Entry 9UDF (electron microscopy, 2.93 A resolution); this record covers chains A and B of the 6 polymer chains in the assembly.

== Chain A ==
Protein: Na(+)-translocating NADH-quinone reductase subunit A
From: Vibrio cholerae O395
Notes: EC 7.2.1.1
UniProtKB: A5F5X1 (NQRA_VIBC3); residues 1-446 here = UniProt positions 1-446
Sequence (446 residues; row label = number of the first residue in the row):
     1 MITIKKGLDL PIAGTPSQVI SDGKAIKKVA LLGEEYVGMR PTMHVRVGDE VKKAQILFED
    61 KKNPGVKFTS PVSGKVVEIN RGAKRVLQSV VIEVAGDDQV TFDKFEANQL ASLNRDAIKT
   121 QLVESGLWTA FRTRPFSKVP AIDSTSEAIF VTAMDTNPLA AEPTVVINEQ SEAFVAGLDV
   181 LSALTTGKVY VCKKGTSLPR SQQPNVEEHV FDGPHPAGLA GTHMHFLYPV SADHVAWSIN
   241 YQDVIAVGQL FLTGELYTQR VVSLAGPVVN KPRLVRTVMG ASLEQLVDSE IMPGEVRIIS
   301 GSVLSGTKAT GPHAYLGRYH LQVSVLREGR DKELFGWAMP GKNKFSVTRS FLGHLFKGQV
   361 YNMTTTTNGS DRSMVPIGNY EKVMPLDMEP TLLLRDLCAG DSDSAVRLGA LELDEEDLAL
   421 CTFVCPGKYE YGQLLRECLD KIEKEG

== Chain B ==
Protein: Na(+)-translocating NADH-quinone reductase subunit B
From: Vibrio cholerae O395
Notes: EC 7.2.1.1
UniProtKB: A5F5X0 (NQRB_VIBC3); numbering as in UniProt (aligned over 1-415)
Sequence (415 residues; numbered 1 to 415; the number before each row is that of its first residue):
     1 MGLKKFLEDI EHHFEPGGKH EKWFALYEAA ATLFYTPGLV TKRSSHVRDS VDLKRIMIMV
    61 WLAVFPAMFW GMYNAGGQAI AALNHLYSGD QLAAIVAGNW HYWLTEMLGG TMSSDAGWGS
   121 KMLLGATYFL PIYATVFIVG AFWEVLFCMV RKHEVNEGFF VTSILFALIV PPTLPLWQAA
   181 LGITFGVVVA KEVFGGTGRN FLNPALAGRA FLFFAYPAQI SGDLVWTAAD GYSGATALSQ
   241 WAQGGAGALI NNATGQTITW MDAFIGNIPG SIGEVSTLAL MIGAAFIVYM GIASWRIIGG
   301 VMIGMILLST LFNVIGSDTN AMFNMPWHWH LVLGGFAFGM FFMATDPVSA SFTNSGKWAY
   361 GILIGVMCVL IRVVNPAYPE GMMLAILFAN LFAPLFDHVV VERNIKRRLA RYGKQ
Disordered / not traced: 1, 414-415
Sequence notes: engineered mutation A141 (Gly in A5F5X0)
Residues lining bound ligands:
  - FMN (flavin mononucleotide), molecule 1: I169, L206, R209, F213, W226, T236, A237, L238, S239, G270, S271, E274, G334, G335, F338, G339, M343, P379, E380, G381, M382, M383, L384
  - FMN, molecule 2: F213, F214, P217, S221, G222, A377, Y378, P379
  - Korormicin (IQT): L26, L33, K54, M57, I58, F137, A141, E144, V145, V155, N156, E157, G158, F159, F160
  - riboflavin (RBF): I56, M57, V60, G158, V161, T162, L165, K191, G196, T197, G198, R199, N200, L202, N203, P204, A205, I292, F342, M343, T345, D346, P347, V348, S349
Swiss-Prot annotation at these positions:
  - modified residue: T236 (FMN phosphoryl threonine)
  - mutagenesis: F185 (F185A: Decreases riboflavin content), W226 (W226L: Decreases riboflavin content)
Reported in the primary citation:
  - mutagenesis - G141A (160-fold): decreased binding to Korormicin (citing earlier work)
  - mutagenesis - G141A: decreased binding to korormicin A (citing earlier work)

== How chain A and chain B interact ==
Residue-residue contacts - 120 pairs, chain A then chain B:
  H225(A) - G413(B)
  Y228(A) - R411(B)
  P229(A) - R411(B)  hydrogen bond (backbone-side chain)
  H234(A) - R411(B)
  R297(A) - V40(B)
  R297(A) - T41(B)  hydrogen bond (side chain-backbone)
  R297(A) - H46(B)  hydrogen bond
  I299(A) - H46(B)
  V303(A) - S45(B)
  V303(A) - H46(B)  hydrogen bond (backbone-backbone)
  L304(A) - S44(B)  hydrogen bond (backbone-side chain)
  L304(A) - S45(B)  hydrogen bond (backbone-backbone)
  S305(A) - S44(B)
  G306(A) - S44(B)
  G306(A) - H46(B)  hydrogen bond (backbone-side chain)
  L326(A) - V47(B)  hydrophobic
  E328(A) - V40(B)
  G329(A) - L39(B)
  G329(A) - V40(B)
  R330(A) - V40(B)
  D331(A) - T36(B)
  D331(A) - G38(B)
  K332(A) - K4(B)
  K332(A) - E8(B)  salt bridge
  K332(A) - T36(B)
  K332(A) - P37(B)
  K332(A) - G38(B)
  E333(A) - Y35(B)
  E333(A) - T36(B)  hydrogen bond (backbone-side chain)
  L334(A) - F34(B)
  L334(A) - Y35(B)
  F335(A) - L33(B)
  F335(A) - F34(B)  hydrogen bond (backbone-backbone)
  G336(A) - T36(B)
  W337(A) - L33(B)  hydrogen bond (side chain-backbone)
  W337(A) - K54(B)
  W337(A) - R55(B)  hydrogen bond (backbone-side chain)
  A338(A) - R55(B)
  M339(A) - R55(B)  hydrogen bond (backbone-side chain)
  K344(A) - S50(B)
  F345(A) - D49(B)
  F345(A) - S50(B)  hydrogen bond (backbone-side chain)
  S346(A) - D49(B)  hydrogen bond
  S346(A) - V51(B)
  V347(A) - D49(B)  hydrogen bond (backbone-side chain)
  T348(A) - M290(B)
  R349(A) - Y289(B)  hydrogen bond (side chain-backbone)
  R349(A) - M290(B)  hydrogen bond (backbone-backbone)
  S350(A) - R55(B)  hydrogen bond (backbone-side chain)
  F351(A) - S50(B)
  F351(A) - R55(B)
  H354(A) - Y289(B)  hydrogen bond
  L355(A) - Y289(B)
  M363(A) - V47(B)  hydrophobic
  T364(A) - H46(B)
  T364(A) - V47(B)
  T365(A) - V40(B)
  T365(A) - T41(B)  hydrogen bond (backbone-backbone)
  T365(A) - H46(B)
  T366(A) - L39(B)
  T366(A) - T41(B)
  T366(A) - R48(B)
  T367(A) - L39(B)
  T367(A) - V40(B)
  T367(A) - T41(B)
  N368(A) - R48(B)  hydrogen bond (side chain-backbone)
  N368(A) - D49(B)  hydrogen bond (side chain-backbone)
  N368(A) - S50(B)
  N368(A) - V51(B)
  N368(A) - D52(B)
  G369(A) - D52(B)
  S370(A) - P37(B)
  D371(A) - E154(B)
  R372(A) - E154(B)  salt bridge
  R372(A) - N156(B)
  R372(A) - E157(B)  salt bridge
  S373(A) - T197(B)  hydrogen bond (side chain-backbone)
  S373(A) - R199(B)  hydrogen bond
  M374(A) - G198(B)
  V375(A) - L53(B)  hydrophobic
  V375(A) - P347(B)  hydrophobic
  P376(A) - P347(B)
  P376(A) - F352(B)  hydrophobic
  I377(A) - I56(B)  hydrophobic
  I377(A) - G291(B)
  E381(A) - F352(B)
  D387(A) - N404(B)  hydrogen bond (backbone-side chain)
  D387(A) - R407(B)  salt bridge
  D387(A) - R408(B)  hydrogen bond (backbone-side chain)
  D387(A) - G413(B)
  M388(A) - R408(B)
  E389(A) - T353(B)
  E389(A) - V400(B)
  L392(A) - F352(B)  hydrophobic
  L392(A) - T353(B)
  L392(A) - V401(B)  hydrophobic
  R395(A) - G198(B)  hydrogen bond (side chain-backbone)
  R395(A) - F352(B)
  R407(A) - E402(B)  salt bridge
  R407(A) - I405(B)
  R407(A) - R408(B)  hydrogen bond (backbone-side chain)
  L408(A) - R408(B)  hydrogen bond (backbone-side chain)
  G409(A) - R408(B)
  E412(A) - R408(B)  salt bridge
  E412(A) - G413(B)
  A419(A) - S45(B)
  T422(A) - S45(B)
  T422(A) - R48(B)
  F423(A) - S45(B)
  F423(A) - V47(B)
  F423(A) - R48(B)
  F423(A) - D49(B)  hydrogen bond (backbone-backbone)
  P426(A) - D52(B)
  P426(A) - I56(B)  hydrophobic
  K428(A) - D49(B)  hydrogen bond (side chain-backbone)
  K428(A) - V51(B)  hydrogen bond (side chain-backbone)
  Y429(A) - R48(B)
  E430(A) - R43(B)
  E430(A) - R48(B)  salt bridge
  Q433(A) - R43(B)
Interface residues without a listed pair, chain A (74 interface residues in all): I12, S302, T307, K308, P340, N379, T391, V424
Interface residues without a listed pair, chain B (55 interface residues in all): E28, T32, K42, I58, V155, I292, V348, N354, Y412

== Overview ==
The interface between chain A and chain B involves 74 residues on one side and 55 on the other, with 32
hydrogen bonds and 7 salt bridges. Polar contacts include K332(A)-E8(B), R372(A)-E154(B) and R372(A)-E157(B).
The paper reports that G141A of chain B reduces binding to Korormicin; G141A of chain B reduces binding to
korormicin A.
Here chain A is Na(+)-translocating NADH-quinone reductase subunit A and chain B is Na(+)-translocating
NADH-quinone reductase subunit B, both from Vibrio cholerae O395. Entry 9UDF (Cryo-EM structure of
Na+-translocating NADH-ubiquinone oxidoreductase NqrB-G141A mutant from Vibrio cholerae reduced by NADH, with
bound ...) was determined by electron microscopy (same publication as 9U5G, 9UD3, 9UD4, 9UD5, 9UD6, 9UD8 and 4
further entries).
